Entry 1L4W (solution NMR); this record covers chains A and B.

Chain A:
Protein: alpha-Bungarotoxin
From: Bungarus multicinctus
UniProtKB: P60615 (NXL1A_BUNMU); numbering as in UniProt (aligned over 1-74)
Sequence (74 residues; row label = number of the first residue in the row):
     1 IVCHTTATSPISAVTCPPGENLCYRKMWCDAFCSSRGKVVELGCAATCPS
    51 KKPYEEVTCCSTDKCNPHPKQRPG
Disulfide bonds: C3-C23, C16-C44, C29-C33, C48-C59, C60-C65

Chain B:
Protein: Acetylcholine receptor protein
Notes: fragment: Acetylcholine receptor peptide (residues 206-226)
UniProtKB: P02711 (ACHA_TORMA); residues 182-202 here correspond to UniProt positions 206-226 (UniProt number = residue number + 24)
Sequence (25 residues; row label = number of the first residue in the row):
   180 EERGWKHWVYYTCCPDTPYLDITEE
Sequence notes: insertion (180-181, 203-204)
Disulfide bonds: C192-C193

Chain A / chain B interface:
Residue-residue contacts (35; chain A residue first):
  T6(A) with W187(B); Y189(B)
  A7(A) with K185(B); H186(B); W187(B); D200(B)
  T8(A) with K185(B); H186(B); W187(B); L199(B); I201(B)
  S9(A) with W187(B); L199(B); I201(B)
  P10(A) with W187(B)
  I11(A) with Y189(B)
  S12(A) with K185(B)
  M27(A) with T191(B)
  D30(A) with Y190(B)
  F32(A) with C192(B)
  R36(A) with Y198(B)
  G37(A) with Y190(B); T191(B)
  K38(A) with Y189(B); Y190(B); T191(B)
  V39(A) with Y189(B)
  V40(A) with Y189(B); Y190(B); T191(B)
  H68(A) with Y189(B)
  K70(A) with C192(B); P194(B)
  Q71(A) with Y189(B); P194(B)
Interface residues without a listed pair, chain A (20 interface residues in all): V14, P69
Interface residues without a listed pair, chain B (16 interface residues in all): W184, V188, C193, P197

In short:
The interface between chain A and chain B involves 20 residues on one side and 16 on the other.
Here chain A is alpha-Bungarotoxin (Bungarus multicinctus) and chain B is Acetylcholine receptor protein.
Entry 1L4W (NMR structure of an AChR-peptide (Torpedo Californica, alpha-subunit residues 182-202) in complex
with alpha-Bungarotoxin) was determined by solution NMR, deposited together with 1LJZ.
